5Z4P - chains D and E of the 6 polymer chains in the assembly; structure by X-ray diffraction, 2.50 A resolution.

Chain D:
Molecule: Tubulin beta-2B chain
Source organism: Bos taurus
Reference sequence: Q6B856 (TBB2B_BOVIN); the author numbering skips numbers that UniProt does not, so the offset changes along the chain: 1-42 = UniProt 1-42; 45-360 = UniProt 43-358; 369-441 = UniProt 359-431
Amino-acid sequence (431 residues; numbered 1 to 441; 10 numbers in that range are skipped by the numbering (no residue carries them; nothing is unmodelled there); the number before each row is that of its first residue):
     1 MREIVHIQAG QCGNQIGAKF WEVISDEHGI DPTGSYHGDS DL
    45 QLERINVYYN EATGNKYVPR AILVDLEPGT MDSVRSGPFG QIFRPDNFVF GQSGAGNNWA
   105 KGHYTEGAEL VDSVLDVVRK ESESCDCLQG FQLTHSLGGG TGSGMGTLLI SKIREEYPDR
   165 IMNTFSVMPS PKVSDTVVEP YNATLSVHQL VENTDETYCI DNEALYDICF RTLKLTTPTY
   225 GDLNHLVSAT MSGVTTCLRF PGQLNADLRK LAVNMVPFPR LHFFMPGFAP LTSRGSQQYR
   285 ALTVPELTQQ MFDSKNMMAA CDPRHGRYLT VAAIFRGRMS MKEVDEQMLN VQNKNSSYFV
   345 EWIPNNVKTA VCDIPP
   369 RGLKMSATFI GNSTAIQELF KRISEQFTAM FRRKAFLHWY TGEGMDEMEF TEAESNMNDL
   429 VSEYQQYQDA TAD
Disordered / not traced: 276-285
Ligand contacts: GDP (guanosine-5'-diphosphate): Gly10, Gln11, Cys12, Gln15, Ile16, Glu71, Ala99, Asn101, Ser140, Gly142, Gly143, Gly144, Thr145, Gly146, Pro173, Val177, Asp179, Glu183, Asn206, Leu209, Tyr224, Leu227, Asn228
Swiss-Prot annotation at these positions:
  - motif: Met1 to Ile4 (MREI motif)
  - binding site (GTP): Gln11, Glu71, Ser140, Gly144, Thr145, Gly146, Asn206, Asn228
  - binding site (Mg(2+)): Glu71
  - modified residue: Ser40 (Phosphoserine), Thr57 (Phosphothreonine), Lys60 (N6-acetyllysine), Ser174 (Phosphoserine), Thr287 (Phosphothreonine), Thr292 (Phosphothreonine), Arg320 (Omega-N-methylarginine)
  - cross-link (Glycyl lysine isopeptide (Lys-Gly)): Lys60 (interchain with G-Cter in ubiquitin), Lys326 (interchain with G-Cter in ubiquitin)

Chain E:
Molecule: Stathmin-4
Source organism: Rattus norvegicus
Reference sequence: P63043 (STMN4_RAT); residues -43 to 141 here correspond to UniProt positions 1-185 (UniProt number = residue number + 44)
Amino-acid sequence (185 residues; row label = number of the first residue in the row; numbers below 1 keep their minus sign (Met-43 is residue -43)):
   -43 MTLAAYKEKM KELPLVSLFC SCFLSDPLNK SSYKYEADTV DLNWCVISDM EVIELNKCTS
    17 GQSFEVILKP PSFDGVPEFN ASLPRRRDPS LEEIQKKLEA AEERRKYQEA ELLKHLAEKR
    77 EHEREVIQKA IEENNNFIKM AKEKLAQKME SNKENREAHL AAMLERLQEK DKHAEEVRKN
   137 KELKE
Disordered / not traced: -43 to 5, 29-43
Swiss-Prot annotation at these positions:
  - modified residue: Ser46 (Phosphoserine)
  - lipidation (S-palmitoyl cysteine): Cys-24, Cys-22

How chain D and chain E interact:
Pairs across the interface (23; chain D residue first):
  Tyr108(D) with His129(E), hydrogen bond; Ala130(E), hydrophobic; Val133(E), hydrophobic; Arg134(E)
  Thr109(D) with Lys137(E)
  Ser155(D) with Leu123(E)
  Arg158(D) with Leu123(E)
  Glu159(D) with Leu120(E); Leu123(E); Gln124(E); Asp127(E)
  Pro162(D) with Leu116(E), hydrophobic; Met119(E)
  Gln193(D) with Lys126(E), hydrogen bond
  Asn197(D) with Leu123(E)
  Gly410(D) with Lys137(E)
  Glu411(D) with Val133(E); Lys137(E), salt bridge
  Gly412(D) with Val133(E); Asn136(E), hydrogen bond (backbone-side chain); Lys137(E)
  Met413(D) with Val133(E)
  Glu417(D) with His129(E), salt bridge
Also at the interface, not in a pair above, chain D (16 interface residues in all): Ala112, Lys156, Asp163
Also at the interface, not in a pair above, chain E (14 interface residues in all): Arg112

Summary:
16 residues of chain D face 14 of chain E across their interface; the contacts include 3 hydrogen bonds and 2
salt bridges. Among the polar pairs are Glu411(D)-Lys137(E), Glu417(D)-His129(E) and Tyr108(D)-His129(E).
Chain D binds GDP.
Chain D is Tubulin beta-2B chain (Bos taurus) and chain E is Stathmin-4 (Rattus norvegicus); the structure,
Crystal structure of tubulin-stathmin-TTL-Compound TCA complex, was determined by X-ray diffraction.
